6N4M - chain A; structure by X-ray diffraction, 1.58 A resolution.

== Chain A ==
Molecule: Nitrogenase iron protein 1
Source organism: Azotobacter vinelandii
Notes: EC 1.18.6.1
UniProtKB: P00459 (NIFH1_AZOVI); residues 1-289 here correspond to UniProt positions 2-290 (UniProt number = residue number + 1)
Sequence (289 residues; numbered 1 to 289; the number before each row is that of its first residue):
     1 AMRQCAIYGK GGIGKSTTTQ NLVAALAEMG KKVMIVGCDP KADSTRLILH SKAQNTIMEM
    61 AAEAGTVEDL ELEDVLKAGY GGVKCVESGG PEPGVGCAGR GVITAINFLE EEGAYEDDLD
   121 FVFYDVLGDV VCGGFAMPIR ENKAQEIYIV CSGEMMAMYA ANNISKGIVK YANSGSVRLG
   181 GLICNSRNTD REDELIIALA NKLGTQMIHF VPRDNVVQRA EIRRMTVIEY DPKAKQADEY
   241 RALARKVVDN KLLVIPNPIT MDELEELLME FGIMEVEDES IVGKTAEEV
Not modelled in the structure: 284-289
Bound ions: Mg2+: Ser16 (together with ADP); 4Fe-4S cluster Fe: Cys97, Cys132
Ligand contacts:
  - ADP (adenosine-5'-diphosphate): Lys10, Gly11, Gly12, Ile13, Gly14, Lys15, Ser16, Thr17, Lys41, Met156, Asn185, Val211, Pro212, Arg213, Asp214, Val217, Gln218, Glu221, Gln236, Tyr240, Met274
  - 4Fe-4S cluster (SF4): Gly96, Cys97, Ala98, Gly99, Val130, Cys132, Gly133, Phe135
Swiss-Prot annotation at these positions:
  - binding site (ATP): Gly9 to Ser16
  - binding site ([4Fe-4S] cluster): Cys97, Cys132
  - modified residue: Arg100 (ADP-ribosylarginine)
What the authors report for this chain:
  - 4Fe-4S cluster coordination: Cys97, Cys132

== Overview ==
Bound to chain A: ADP and 4Fe-4S cluster. Cys97 and Cys132 coordinate a 4Fe-4S cluster Fe ion. Curated
annotation (UniProt) lists 8 ATP-binding residues and [4Fe-4S] cluster-binding residues Cys97 and Cys132. From
the paper: 4Fe-4S cluster coordination by Cys97 and Cys132.
Chain A is Nitrogenase iron protein 1 (Azotobacter vinelandii); the structure, IDS-oxidized ADP-bound form of
the nitrogenase Fe-protein from A. vinelandii, was determined by X-ray diffraction together with 6N4J, 6N4K
and 6N4L from the same study.
